5Q11 - chains A and B; structure by X-ray diffraction, 2.20 A resolution.

Chain A:
Molecule: Bile acid receptor
Source organism: Homo sapiens
UniProtKB: Q96RI1 (NR1H4_HUMAN); residues 248-476 here correspond to UniProt positions 258-486 (UniProt number = residue number + 10)
Chain sequence (233 residues; numbered 244 to 476; the number before each row is that of its first residue):
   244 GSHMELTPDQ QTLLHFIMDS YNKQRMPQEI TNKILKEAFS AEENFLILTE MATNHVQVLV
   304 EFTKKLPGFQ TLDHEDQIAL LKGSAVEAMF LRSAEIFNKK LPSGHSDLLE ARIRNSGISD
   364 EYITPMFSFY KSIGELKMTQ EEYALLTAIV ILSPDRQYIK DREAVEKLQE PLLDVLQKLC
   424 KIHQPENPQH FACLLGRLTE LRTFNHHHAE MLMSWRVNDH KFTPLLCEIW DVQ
Unresolved in the structure: 244-246, 429, 458-462, 474-476
Construct notes: expression tag (244-247); conflict Ala281 (Glu291 in Q96RI1), Ala354 (Glu364 in Q96RI1)
Small-molecule neighbours: 9M7 (N,N-dicyclohexyl-3-(2,4-dichlorophenyl)-5-methyl-1,2-oxazole-4-carboxamide): Phe288, Leu291, Thr292, Met294, Ala295, His298, Val329, Met332, Phe333, Ser336, Leu352, Ile356, Ile361, Tyr365, Ile366, Met369, Tyr373, His451, Met454, Phe465, Trp473
Swiss-Prot annotation at these positions:
  - binding site (chenodeoxycholate): Arg335, Tyr365, Tyr373, His451
  - modified residue: Thr446 (Phosphothreonine)
  - cross-link: Lys279 (Glycyl lysine isopeptide (Lys-Gly) (interchain with G-Cter in SUMO1))

Chain B:
Molecule: Coactivator peptide src-1 HD3
UniProtKB: A8K1V4 (A8K1V4_HUMAN); residues 744-757 here = UniProt positions 744-757
Chain sequence (14 residues; numbered 744 to 757; the number before each row is that of its first residue):
   744 KDHQLLRYLL DKDE
Unresolved in the structure: 744, 757

Chain A / chain B interface:
Contacting residue pairs (26; chain A residue first):
  Val303(A) with Leu749(B), hydrophobic; Leu752(B), hydrophobic
  Glu304(A) with Lys755(B), salt bridge
  Lys307(A) with Leu752(B), hydrogen bond (side chain-backbone); Leu753(B); Lys755(B), hydrogen bond (side chain-backbone)
  Phe312(A) with Leu753(B), hydrophobic
  His317(A) with Arg750(B); Leu753(B); Asp754(B), salt bridge
  Glu318(A) with Arg750(B), salt bridge
  Gln320(A) with Leu753(B)
  Ile321(A) with Arg750(B); Leu753(B), hydrophobic
  Leu324(A) with Leu753(B), hydrophobic
  Lys325(A) with His746(B); Leu749(B)
  Pro467(A) with Leu748(B), hydrophobic
  Leu468(A) with Leu748(B); Leu749(B), hydrophobic; Leu752(B), hydrophobic
  Glu471(A) with His746(B); Gln747(B), hydrogen bond (side chain-backbone); Leu748(B), hydrogen bond (side chain-backbone); Leu749(B), hydrogen bond (side chain-backbone)
  Ile472(A) with Leu749(B), hydrophobic
Also at the interface, not in a pair above, chain A (15 interface residues in all): Gln300

Overview:
15 residues of chain A and 9 residues of chain B are in contact; the contacts include 5 hydrogen bonds and 3
salt bridges. Among the polar pairs are Glu304(A)-Lys755(B), His317(A)-Asp754(B) and Glu318(A)-Arg750(B).
Bound to chain A: compound 9M7.
Here chain A is Bile acid receptor (Homo sapiens) and chain B is Coactivator peptide src-1 HD3. Entry 5Q11
(Ligand binding to FARNESOID-X-RECEPTOR) was determined by X-ray diffraction, deposited together with 5Q0I,
5Q0J, 5Q0K, 5Q0L, 5Q0M, 5Q0N and 30 further entries.
